6VMG - chains I and J of the 26 polymer chains in the assembly; structure by electron microscopy, 6.46 A resolution (low resolution: residue-level contacts below are approximate; hydrogen-bond / salt-bridge calls are withheld).

Chain I:
Protein: ATP synthase subunit b, chloroplastic
From: Spinacia oleracea
UniProtKB: P06453 (ATPF_SPIOL); residue numbers follow UniProt; this construct covers 1-184
Sequence (184 residues; each row starts with the number of its first residue):
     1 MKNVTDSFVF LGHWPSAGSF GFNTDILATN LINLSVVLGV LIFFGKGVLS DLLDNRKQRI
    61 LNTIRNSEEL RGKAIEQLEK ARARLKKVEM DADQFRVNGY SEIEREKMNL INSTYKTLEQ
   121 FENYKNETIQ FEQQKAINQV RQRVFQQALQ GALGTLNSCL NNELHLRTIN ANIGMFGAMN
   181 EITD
Unresolved in the structure: 1-34, 183-184

Chain J:
Protein: ATP synthase subunit b', chloroplastic
From: Spinacia oleracea
UniProtKB: P31853 (ATPX_SPIOL); numbering as in UniProt (aligned over 1-222)
Sequence (222 residues; row label = number of the first residue in the row):
     1 MANMLVASSS KTLPTTTTTT ITPKPKFPLL KTPLLKLSPP QLPPLKHLNL SVLKSAAITA
    61 TPLTLSFLLP YPSLAEEIEK ASLFDFNLTL PIIMAEFLFL MFALDKIYYT PLGDFMDKRD
   121 ASIKEQLSGV KDTSSEVKQL EEQANAVMRA ARAEISAALN KMKKETQLEV EAKLAEGRKK
   181 IEVELQEALG SLEQQKEDTI KSLDSQISAL SDDIVKKVLP VS
Unresolved in the structure: 1-89, 221-222

How chain I and chain J interact:
Contacting residue pairs - 39 pairs, chain I then chain J:
  Ile-64(I) / Ile-123(J)
  Ser-67(I) / Gln-126(J)
  Ser-67(I) / Leu-127(J)
  Ser-67(I) / Val-130(J)
  Leu-70(I) / Val-130(J)
  Arg-71(I) / Val-130(J)
  Ala-74(I) / Val-130(J)
  Ala-74(I) / Thr-133(J)
  Ala-74(I) / Ser-134(J)
  Ala-74(I) / Val-137(J)
  Gln-77(I) / Val-137(J)
  Leu-78(I) / Val-137(J)
  Ala-81(I) / Val-137(J)
  Ala-81(I) / Leu-140(J)
  Ala-81(I) / Glu-141(J)
  Ala-81(I) / Ala-144(J)
  Arg-82(I) / Leu-140(J)
  Leu-85(I) / Ala-144(J)
  Val-88(I) / Met-148(J)
  Glu-89(I) / Val-147(J)
  Ala-92(I) / Ala-151(J)
  Ala-92(I) / Arg-152(J)
  Ala-92(I) / Ile-155(J)
  Arg-96(I) / Ile-155(J)
  Gly-99(I) / Leu-159(J)
  Ile-103(I) / Leu-159(J)
  Ile-103(I) / Met-162(J)
  Ile-103(I) / Lys-163(J)
  Lys-107(I) / Thr-166(J)
  Ile-111(I) / Val-170(J)
  Thr-114(I) / Leu-174(J)
  Leu-118(I) / Arg-178(J)
  Lys-125(I) / Leu-185(J)
  Ala-136(I) / Lys-196(J)
  Val-144(I) / Ile-207(J)
  Ala-148(I) / Leu-210(J)
  Ala-148(I) / Ser-211(J)
  Ala-148(I) / Ile-214(J)
  Ala-152(I) / Val-215(J)
Interface residues without a listed pair, chain I (30 interface residues in all): Ile-60, Arg-84, Tyr-100, Glu-122, Gly-151
Interface residues without a listed pair, chain J (32 interface residues in all): Gly-177, Ile-181, Val-218

In short:
Chain I and chain J form an interface of 30 and 32 residues respectively.
Here chain I is ATP synthase subunit b, chloroplastic and chain J is ATP synthase subunit b', chloroplastic,
both from Spinacia oleracea. Entry 6VMG (Chloroplast ATP synthase (O3, CF1FO)) was determined by electron
microscopy, deposited together with 6VM1, 6VM4, 6VMB, 6VMD, 6VOF, 6VOG and 8 further entries.
